PDB entry 7ZPO | electron microscopy, 3.24 A resolution | chains H and F of the 10 polymer chains in the assembly

# Chain H (and F)
Name: Ktr system potassium uptake protein A
Source organism: Vibrio alginolyticus
Notes: chain F of this document is another copy of the same molecule, construct and numbering; everything in this record applies to it too
UniProtKB: O87952 (KTRA_VIBAL); numbering as in UniProt (aligned over 1-220)
Chain sequence (220 residues; row label = number of the first residue in the row):
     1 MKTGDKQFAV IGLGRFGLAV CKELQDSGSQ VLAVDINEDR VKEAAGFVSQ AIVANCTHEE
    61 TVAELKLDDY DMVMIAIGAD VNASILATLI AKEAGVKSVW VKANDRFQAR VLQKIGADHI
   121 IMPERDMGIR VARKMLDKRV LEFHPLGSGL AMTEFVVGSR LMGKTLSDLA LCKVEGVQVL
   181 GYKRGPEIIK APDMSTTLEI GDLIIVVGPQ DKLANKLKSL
Disordered / not traced: 1-5, 138-220
Ligand contacts: ADP (adenosine-5'-diphosphate): Ile11, Gly12, Leu13, Gly14, Arg15, Phe16, Asp35, Ile36, Asn37, Arg40, Ala54, Asn55, Cys56, Thr57, Ala76, Ile77, Gly78, Ala79, Ala83, Lys102
Curated features (UniProtKB/Swiss-Prot):
  - binding site (ATP): Arg15, Asp35 to Asn37, Asn55, Cys56, Ile77 to Ala79, Lys102 to Asn104, Glu124

# How chain H and chain F interact
Residue-residue contacts (58):
  Arg15(H) - Asn104(F)
  Arg15(H) - Glu124(F)
  Phe16(H) - Glu124(F)
  Phe16(H) - Met127(F)
  Phe16(H) - Gly128(F)
  Phe16(H) - Val131(F)  hydrophobic
  Ala19(H) - Arg125(F)
  Ala19(H) - Gly128(F)
  Ala19(H) - Ile129(F)  hydrophobic
  Val20(H) - Gly128(F)
  Val20(H) - Ala132(F)
  Glu23(H) - Ile129(F)
  Glu23(H) - Ala132(F)
  Leu24(H) - Ala132(F)  hydrophobic
  Leu24(H) - Met135(F)  hydrophobic
  Leu24(H) - Leu136(F)  hydrophobic
  Ser27(H) - Leu136(F)
  Met72(H) - Met135(F)  hydrophobic
  Met74(H) - Met135(F)  hydrophobic
  Trp100(H) - Val131(F)  hydrophobic
  Lys102(H) - Glu124(F)  salt bridge
  Asn104(H) - Arg15(F)
  Ile121(H) - Val131(F)  hydrophobic
  Ile121(H) - Lys134(F)
  Pro123(H) - Glu124(F)
  Pro123(H) - Met127(F)  hydrophobic
  Glu124(H) - Arg15(F)
  Glu124(H) - Phe16(F)
  Glu124(H) - Lys102(F)
  Arg125(H) - Ala19(F)
  Asp126(H) - Met127(F)
  Met127(H) - Phe16(F)
  Met127(H) - Ile121(F)  hydrophobic
  Met127(H) - Pro123(F)
  Met127(H) - Asp126(F)
  Met127(H) - Met127(F)  hydrophobic
  Gly128(H) - Phe16(F)
  Gly128(H) - Ala19(F)
  Gly128(H) - Val20(F)
  Ile129(H) - Ala19(F)
  Ile129(H) - Glu23(F)
  Arg130(H) - Met127(F)
  Arg130(H) - Arg130(F)
  Arg130(H) - Lys134(F)
  Val131(H) - Phe16(F)  hydrophobic
  Val131(H) - Met74(F)  hydrophobic
  Val131(H) - Trp100(F)  hydrophobic
  Val131(H) - Ile121(F)  hydrophobic
  Ala132(H) - Val20(F)
  Ala132(H) - Glu23(F)
  Ala132(H) - Leu24(F)
  Lys134(H) - Trp100(F)
  Met135(H) - Lys6(F)  hydrogen bond (backbone-side chain)
  Met135(H) - Phe8(F)
  Met135(H) - Met74(F)  hydrophobic
  Leu136(H) - Lys6(F)  hydrogen bond (backbone-side chain)
  Leu136(H) - Leu24(F)  hydrophobic
  Leu136(H) - Ser27(F)
Other interface residues (no listed pair), chain H (27 interface residues in all): Phe8
Other interface residues (no listed pair), chain F (28 interface residues in all): Met72

# Overview
27 residues of chain H face 28 of chain F across their interface; the contacts include 2 hydrogen bonds and 1
salt bridge. Polar contacts include Lys102(H)-Glu124(F), Met135(H)-Lys6(F) and Leu136(H)-Lys6(F). Bound to
chain H: ADP. UniProt lists 13 ATP-binding residues on chain H.
Both chains are Ktr system potassium uptake protein A (Vibrio alginolyticus). Entry 7ZPO (native KtrAB
complex) was determined by electron microscopy.
